1US5 - chain A; structure by X-ray diffraction, 1.50 A resolution.

# Chain A
Molecule: Putative GLUR0 ligand binding core
Organism: Thermus thermophilus
Notes: fragment: ligand binding core, residues 1-314
Chain sequence (314 residues; row label = number of the first residue in the row):
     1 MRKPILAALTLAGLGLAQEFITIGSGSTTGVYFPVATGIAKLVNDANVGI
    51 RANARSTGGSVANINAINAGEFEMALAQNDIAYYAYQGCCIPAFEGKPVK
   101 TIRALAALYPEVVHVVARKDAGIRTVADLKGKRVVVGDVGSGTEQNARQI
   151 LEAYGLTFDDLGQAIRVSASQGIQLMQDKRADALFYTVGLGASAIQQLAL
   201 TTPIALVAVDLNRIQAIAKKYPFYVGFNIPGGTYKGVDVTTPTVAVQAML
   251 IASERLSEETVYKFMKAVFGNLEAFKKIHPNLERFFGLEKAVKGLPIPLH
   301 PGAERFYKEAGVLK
Not modelled in the structure: 1-16
Residues lining bound ligands: glutamic acid (GLU): Gly26, Ser27, Gly30, Val31, Tyr32, Gly58, Gly59, Ser60, Gln78, Tyr109, Glu111, Ser141, Gly142, Thr143, Tyr186, Thr187, Val188

# Summary
Chain A binds glutamic acid.
Chain A is Putative GLUR0 ligand binding core (Thermus thermophilus); the structure, Putative GLUR0 ligand
binding core with L-glutamate, was determined by X-ray diffraction, deposited together with 1US4.
